Entry 8CIJ (X-ray diffraction, 2.82 A resolution); this record covers chain A.

# Chain A
Name: Mitogen-activated protein kinase kinase kinase kinase 1
Organism: Homo sapiens
Notes: EC 2.7.11.1
UniProtKB: Q92918 (M4K1_HUMAN); numbering as in UniProt (aligned over 1-307)
Sequence (307 residues; each row starts with the number of its first residue):
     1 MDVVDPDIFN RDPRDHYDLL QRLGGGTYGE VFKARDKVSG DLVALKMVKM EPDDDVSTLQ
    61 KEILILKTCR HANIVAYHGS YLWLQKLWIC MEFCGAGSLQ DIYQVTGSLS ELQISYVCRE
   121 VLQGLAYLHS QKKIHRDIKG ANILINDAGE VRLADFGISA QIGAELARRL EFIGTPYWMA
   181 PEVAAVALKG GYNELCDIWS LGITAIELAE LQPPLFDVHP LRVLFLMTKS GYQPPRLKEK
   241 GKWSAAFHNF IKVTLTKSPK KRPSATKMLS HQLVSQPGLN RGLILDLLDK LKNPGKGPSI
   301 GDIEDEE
Not modelled in the structure: 1-13, 50-53, 69, 157-168, 295-307
Sequence notes: conflict Glu-165 (Thr in Q92918), Glu-171 (Ser in Q92918)
Ligand contacts: USF (2-[[8-azanyl-7-fluoranyl-6-(8-methyl-2,3-dihydro-1H-pyrido[2,3-b][1,4]oxazin-7-yl)isoquinolin-3-yl]amino]-6-propan-2-yl-5,8-dihydro-4H-pyrazolo[1,5-d][1,4]diazepin-7-one): Gln-21, Leu-23, Gly-24, Thr-27, Tyr-28, Val-31, Ala-44, Lys-46, Val-75, Met-91, Glu-92, Phe-93, Cys-94, Gly-95, Ala-96, Gly-97, Asp-101, Asn-142, Leu-144, Ala-154, Phe-156
UniProt features mapped onto this chain:
  - active site: Asp-137 (Proton acceptor)
  - binding site (ATP): Leu-23 to Val-31, Lys-46
  - modified residue: Thr-175 (Phosphothreonine)

# Summary
Chain A binds compound USF. From UniProt: active-site residue Asp-137 and 10 ATP-binding residues.
Chain A is Mitogen-activated protein kinase kinase kinase kinase 1 (Homo sapiens); the structure, CRYSTAL
STRUCTURE OF HUMAN HPK1 (MAP4K1) COMPLEX WITH
2-[8-Amino-7-fluoro-6-(8-methyl-2,3-dihydro-1H-pyrido[2,3-b][1,4]oxazin-7-yl)-isoquinolin-3-ylamino]-6-isopropyl-5,6-dihydro-4H-1,6,8a-triaza-azulen-7-one,
was determined by X-ray diffraction, deposited together with 8CDW.
